PDB entry 8WLE | electron microscopy, 3.00 A resolution | chains a and b of the 52 polymer chains in the assembly

== Chain a (and b) ==
Molecule: Flagellar P-ring protein
Source organism: Salmonella enterica subsp. enterica serovar Typhimurium str. LT2
Notes: chain b of this document is another copy of the same molecule, construct and numbering; everything in this record applies to it too
Reference sequence: P15930 (FLGI_SALTY); residues 1-365 here = UniProt positions 1-365
Amino-acid sequence (365 residues; row label = number of the first residue in the row):
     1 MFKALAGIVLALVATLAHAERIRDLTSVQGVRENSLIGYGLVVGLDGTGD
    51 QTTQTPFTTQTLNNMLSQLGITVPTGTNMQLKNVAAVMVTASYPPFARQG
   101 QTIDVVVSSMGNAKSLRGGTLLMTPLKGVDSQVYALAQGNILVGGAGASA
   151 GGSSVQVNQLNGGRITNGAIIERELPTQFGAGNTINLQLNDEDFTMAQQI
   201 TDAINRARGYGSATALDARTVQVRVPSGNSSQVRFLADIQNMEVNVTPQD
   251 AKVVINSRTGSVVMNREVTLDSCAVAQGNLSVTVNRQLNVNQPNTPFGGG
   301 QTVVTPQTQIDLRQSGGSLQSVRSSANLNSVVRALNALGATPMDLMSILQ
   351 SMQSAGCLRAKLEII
Not modelled in the structure: 1-19, 146-156, 284-315
Disulfide bonds: C273-C357

== Chain a / chain b interface ==
Pairs across the interface (154):
  R32(a) - Q99(b)  hydrogen bond
  R32(a) - G100(b)
  R32(a) - I170(b)
  R32(a) - E172(b)  salt bridge
  E33(a) - I170(b)
  S35(a) - M123(b)
  S35(a) - Q138(b)  hydrogen bond
  L36(a) - Q138(b)
  I37(a) - L122(b)  hydrophobic
  Y39(a) - L69(b)  hydrophobic
  Y39(a) - I71(b)  hydrophobic
  Q54(a) - N78(b)
  Q54(a) - M79(b)
  Q54(a) - Q80(b)  hydrogen bond (backbone-backbone)
  T55(a) - L81(b)
  P56(a) - V73(b)  hydrophobic
  P56(a) - T77(b)
  P56(a) - N78(b)
  P56(a) - M79(b)
  F57(a) - L62(b)  hydrophobic
  F57(a) - L66(b)  hydrophobic
  F57(a) - M79(b)  hydrophobic
  F57(a) - L81(b)  hydrophobic
  Q60(a) - T72(b)  hydrogen bond (side chain-backbone)
  Q60(a) - V73(b)
  Q60(a) - P74(b)
  T61(a) - I71(b)
  M88(a) - M65(b)  hydrophobic
  M88(a) - L69(b)  hydrophobic
  T90(a) - T120(b)
  T90(a) - L122(b)
  T90(a) - Q138(b)
  A91(a) - Q138(b)
  V106(a) - N140(b)
  S108(a) - V43(b)
  S108(a) - G44(b)
  S108(a) - T120(b)  hydrogen bond
  S109(a) - V43(b)
  S109(a) - G44(b)  hydrogen bond (backbone-backbone)
  S109(a) - N83(b)  hydrogen bond
  M110(a) - V43(b)  hydrophobic
  M110(a) - L62(b)  hydrophobic
  M110(a) - M65(b)  hydrophobic
  M110(a) - L81(b)
  M110(a) - V84(b)
  G111(a) - L81(b)
  G111(a) - N83(b)
  N112(a) - Q80(b)
  N112(a) - K82(b)
  N112(a) - N83(b)  hydrogen bond (backbone-side chain)
  A113(a) - N83(b)  hydrogen bond (backbone-side chain)
  K127(a) - L69(b)
  V129(a) - L136(b)  hydrophobic
  S131(a) - Q68(b)
  Q159(a) - G44(b)
  Q159(a) - L45(b)
  Q159(a) - D46(b)  hydrogen bond
  Q159(a) - G118(b)
  L160(a) - D46(b)  hydrogen bond (backbone-side chain)
  N161(a) - G44(b)
  N161(a) - L45(b)  hydrogen bond (side chain-backbone)
  N161(a) - D46(b)
  N161(a) - G47(b)
  N161(a) - N83(b)
  Q188(a) - R98(b)
  Q188(a) - Q99(b)
  Q188(a) - Q101(b)
  L189(a) - Q101(b)  hydrogen bond (backbone-side chain)
  E192(a) - P95(b)
  D193(a) - R23(b)  salt bridge
  D193(a) - Q240(b)
  F194(a) - V28(b)  hydrophobic
  F194(a) - V31(b)  hydrophobic
  F194(a) - F179(b)  hydrophobic
  F194(a) - L236(b)  hydrophobic
  F194(a) - A237(b)
  F194(a) - Q240(b)
  T195(a) - R23(b)
  T195(a) - A237(b)
  T195(a) - N241(b)
  Q198(a) - R234(b)
  Q198(a) - A237(b)
  D202(a) - R234(b)  salt bridge
  T214(a) - S230(b)
  A215(a) - S230(b)
  A215(a) - V233(b)  hydrophobic
  L216(a) - F179(b)
  L216(a) - N229(b)  hydrogen bond (backbone-side chain)
  L216(a) - V233(b)
  D217(a) - F96(b)
  D217(a) - R98(b)  salt bridge
  D217(a) - F179(b)
  D217(a) - V233(b)
  A218(a) - F96(b)  hydrophobic
  R219(a) - P94(b)
  R219(a) - P95(b)  hydrogen bond (side chain-backbone)
  R219(a) - F96(b)
  R219(a) - Q101(b)  hydrogen bond
  T220(a) - R98(b)  hydrogen bond
  T247(a) - N241(b)  hydrogen bond
  P248(a) - E20(b)
  D250(a) - R23(b)  salt bridge
  D250(a) - D24(b)
  A251(a) - D24(b)  hydrogen bond (backbone-side chain)
  R258(a) - V106(b)
  R258(a) - N158(b)  hydrogen bond (backbone-side chain)
  R258(a) - Q159(b)  hydrogen bond (backbone-backbone)
  R258(a) - G162(b)
  T259(a) - G144(b)
  T259(a) - N158(b)  hydrogen bond (backbone-side chain)
  E267(a) - E20(b)
  S272(a) - N265(b)
  S272(a) - R266(b)  hydrogen bond (backbone-backbone)
  S272(a) - L328(b)
  C273(a) - V263(b)  hydrophobic
  C273(a) - M264(b)
  C273(a) - N265(b)
  C273(a) - L328(b)  hydrophobic
  A274(a) - V262(b)
  A274(a) - V263(b)
  A274(a) - M264(b)  hydrogen bond (backbone-backbone)
  A274(a) - L328(b)
  A274(a) - V332(b)  hydrophobic
  V275(a) - V262(b)
  A276(a) - S261(b)
  A276(a) - V262(b)  hydrogen bond (backbone-backbone)
  Q277(a) - G260(b)
  Q277(a) - S261(b)
  Q277(a) - P342(b)
  G278(a) - G260(b)
  G278(a) - P342(b)
  G317(a) - N336(b)
  S318(a) - N336(b)  hydrogen bond (backbone-side chain)
  S318(a) - A340(b)  hydrogen bond (side chain-backbone)
  S318(a) - P342(b)
  L319(a) - M264(b)  hydrophobic
  L319(a) - V332(b)
  L319(a) - L335(b)  hydrophobic
  L319(a) - N336(b)  hydrogen bond (backbone-side chain)
  S321(a) - N329(b)
  S347(a) - T259(b)
  S351(a) - S261(b)  hydrogen bond
  S351(a) - V263(b)
  M352(a) - V263(b)  hydrophobic
  S354(a) - K252(b)  hydrogen bond (backbone-side chain)
  S354(a) - V254(b)
  S354(a) - I365(b)
  A355(a) - K252(b)
  A355(a) - V254(b)  hydrophobic
  A355(a) - V263(b)  hydrophobic
  C357(a) - V263(b)  hydrophobic
  R359(a) - R21(b)
  R359(a) - L25(b)
  I365(a) - R164(b)
Other interface residues (no listed pair), chain a (78 interface residues in all): S27, G38, T53, N158, G162, A197, Q249, V282, Q350
Other interface residues (no listed pair), chain b (85 interface residues in all): A97, R117, G163, I171, N256, T341, L345

== In short ==
78 residues of chain a face 85 of chain b across their interface; the contacts include 30 hydrogen bonds and 5
salt bridges. Polar contacts include R32(a)-E172(b), D193(a)-R23(b) and D202(a)-R234(b).
Chain a and chain b are both Flagellar P-ring protein (Salmonella enterica subsp. enterica serovar Typhimurium
str. LT2); the structure, Cryo-EM structure of the LP ring within the flagellar motor-hook complex in the CCW
state, was determined by electron microscopy (same publication as 8WHT, 8WIW, 8WK3, 8WK4, 8WKI, 8WKK and 11
further entries).
